Entry 6S8K (X-ray diffraction, 1.52 A resolution); this record covers chains A and B of the 3 polymer chains in the assembly.

Chain A:
Name: Tubulin alpha-1B chain
From: Bos taurus
UniProt: P81947 (TBA1B_BOVIN); residue numbers follow UniProt; this construct covers 1-437
Amino-acid sequence (437 residues; numbered 1 to 437; the number before each row is that of its first residue):
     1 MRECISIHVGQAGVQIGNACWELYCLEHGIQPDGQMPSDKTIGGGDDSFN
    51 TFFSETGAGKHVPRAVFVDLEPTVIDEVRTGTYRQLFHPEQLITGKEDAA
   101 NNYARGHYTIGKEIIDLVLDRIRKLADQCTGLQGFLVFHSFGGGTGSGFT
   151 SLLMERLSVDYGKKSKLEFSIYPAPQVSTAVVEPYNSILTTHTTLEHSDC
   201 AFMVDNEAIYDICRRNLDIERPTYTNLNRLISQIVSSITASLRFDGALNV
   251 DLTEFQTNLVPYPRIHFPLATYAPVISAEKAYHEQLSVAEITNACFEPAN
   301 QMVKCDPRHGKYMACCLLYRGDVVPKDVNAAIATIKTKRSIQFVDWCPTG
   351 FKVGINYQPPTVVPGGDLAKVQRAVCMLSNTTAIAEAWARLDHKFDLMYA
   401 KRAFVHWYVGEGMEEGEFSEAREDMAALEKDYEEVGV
Small-molecule neighbours: GTP (guanosine-5'-triphosphate): Val-9, Gly-10, Gln-11, Ala-12, Gln-15, Ile-16, Asp-69, Asp-98, Ala-99, Ala-100, Asn-101, Ser-140, Gly-142, Gly-143, Gly-144, Thr-145, Gly-146, Ile-171, Pro-173, Val-177, Ser-178, Glu-183, Asn-206, Tyr-224, Leu-227, Asn-228, Ile-231
From the paper describing this entry:
  - binding site for Plinabulin: Thr-179

Chain B:
Name: Tubulin beta-2B chain
From: Bos taurus
UniProt: Q6B856 (TBB2B_BOVIN); the author numbering skips numbers that UniProt does not, so the offset changes along the chain: 1-42 = UniProt 1-42; 45-360 = UniProt 43-358; 369-455 = UniProt 359-445
Amino-acid sequence (445 residues; row label = number of the first residue in the row; note: 10 numbers in that range are skipped by the numbering (no residue carries them; nothing is unmodelled there)):
     1 MREIVHIQAGQCGNQIGAKFWEVISDEHGIDPTGSYHGDSDL
    45 QLERINVYYNEATGNKYVPRAILVDLEPGTMDSVRSGPFGQIFRPDNFVF
    95 GQSGAGNNWAKGHYTEGAELVDSVLDVVRKESESCDCLQGFQLTHSLGGG
   145 TGSGMGTLLISKIREEYPDRIMNTFSVMPSPKVSDTVVEPYNATLSVHQL
   195 VENTDETYCIDNEALYDICFRTLKLTTPTYGDLNHLVSATMSGVTTCLRF
   245 PGQLNADLRKLAVNMVPFPRLHFFMPGFAPLTSRGSQQYRALTVPELTQQ
   295 MFDSKNMMAACDPRHGRYLTVAAIFRGRMSMKEVDEQMLNVQNKNSSYFV
   345 EWIPNNVKTAVCDIPP
   369 RGLKMSATFIGNSTAIQELFKRISEQFTAMFRRKAFLHWYTGEGMDEMEF
   419 TEAESNMNDLVSEYQQYQDATADEQGEFEEEEGEDEA
Disordered / not traced: 279-283, 441-455
Small-molecule neighbours:
  - GDP (guanosine-5'-diphosphate): Gly-10, Gln-11, Cys-12, Gln-15, Ile-16, Asp-69, Ala-99, Asn-101, Ser-140, Gly-142, Gly-143, Gly-144, Thr-145, Gly-146, Val-171, Pro-173, Val-177, Glu-183, Asn-206, Leu-209, Tyr-224, Leu-227, Asn-228
  - Plinabulin (PN6; (3Z,6Z)-3-benzylidene-6-[(5-tert-butyl-1H-imidazol-4-yl)methylidene]piperazine-2,5-dione): Tyr-52, Gln-136, Asn-167, Phe-169, Glu-200, Tyr-202, Val-238, Thr-239, Cys-241, Leu-242, Leu-248, Leu-252, Leu-255, Ala-256, Met-259, Ala-316, Ala-317, Ile-318, Lys-352, Thr-353, Ala-354, Ile-378
UniProt features mapped onto this chain:
  - motif: Met-1 to Ile-4 (MREI motif)
  - binding site (GTP): Gln-11, Glu-71, Ser-140, Gly-144, Thr-145, Gly-146, Asn-206, Asn-228
  - binding site (Mg(2+)): Glu-71
  - modified residue: Ser-40 (Phosphoserine), Thr-57 (Phosphothreonine), Lys-60 (N6-acetyllysine), Ser-174 (Phosphoserine), Thr-287 (Phosphothreonine), Thr-292 (Phosphothreonine), Arg-320 (Omega-N-methylarginine), Glu-448 (5-glutamyl polyglutamate)
  - cross-link (Glycyl lysine isopeptide (Lys-Gly)): Lys-60 (interchain with G-Cter in ubiquitin), Lys-326 (interchain with G-Cter in ubiquitin)
From the paper describing this entry:
  - binding site for Plinabulin: Glu-200, Gly-237, Val-238, Cys-241, Ile-318
  - specificity-determining residues: Cys-241
  - specificity-determining residues: Ile-318 (from molecular simulation)
  - mutagenesis - C241S (0.88 kcal/mol): decreased binding to Plinabulin (from molecular simulation)

Chain A / chain B interface:
Pairs across the interface - 60 pairs, chain A then chain B:
  Gln-11(A) / Asn-249(B)  hydrogen bond
  Glu-71(A) / Asn-249(B)  hydrogen bond
  Thr-73(A) / Asn-249(B)
  Val-74(A) / Asn-249(B)
  Lys-96(A) / Met-1(B)  hydrogen bond (backbone-backbone)
  Lys-96(A) / Asp-130(B)  salt bridge
  Lys-96(A) / Cys-131(B)
  Glu-97(A) / Cys-131(B)
  Glu-97(A) / Arg-164(B)  salt bridge
  Glu-97(A) / Arg-253(B)  salt bridge
  Asp-98(A) / Asp-251(B)
  Asp-98(A) / Lys-254(B)  salt bridge
  Ala-100(A) / Arg-253(B)
  Ala-100(A) / Lys-254(B)
  Ala-100(A) / Val-257(B)
  Asn-101(A) / Lys-254(B)
  Asn-101(A) / Asn-258(B)  hydrogen bond
  Arg-105(A) / Arg-253(B)
  Pro-175(A) / Asn-349(B)
  Pro-175(A) / Lys-352(B)  hydrogen bond (backbone-side chain)
  Ser-178(A) / Lys-352(B)  hydrogen bond (backbone-side chain)
  Thr-179(A) / Leu-248(B)
  Thr-179(A) / Asn-258(B)
  Thr-179(A) / Lys-352(B)
  Ala-180(A) / Asn-258(B)
  Val-181(A) / Asn-258(B)  hydrogen bond (backbone-side chain)
  Val-181(A) / Ile-347(B)  hydrophobic
  Val-181(A) / Pro-348(B)
  Val-181(A) / Asn-349(B)
  Val-182(A) / Asn-258(B)
  Arg-221(A) / Met-325(B)
  Arg-221(A) / Lys-326(B)
  Arg-221(A) / Asp-329(B)  salt bridge
  Lys-394(A) / Pro-348(B)
  Lys-394(A) / Asn-349(B)  hydrogen bond
  Leu-397(A) / Glu-345(B)
  Leu-397(A) / Trp-346(B)
  Leu-397(A) / Pro-348(B)  hydrophobic
  Leu-397(A) / Ala-440(B)  hydrophobic
  Met-398(A) / Trp-346(B)  hydrogen bond (backbone-backbone)
  Met-398(A) / Pro-348(B)
  Lys-401(A) / Phe-262(B)
  Lys-401(A) / Trp-346(B)
  Lys-401(A) / Ala-438(B)
  Lys-401(A) / Thr-439(B)  hydrogen bond (side chain-backbone)
  Ala-403(A) / Pro-261(B)
  Ala-403(A) / Phe-262(B)  hydrophobic
  Phe-404(A) / Val-257(B)
  Phe-404(A) / Asn-258(B)
  Phe-404(A) / Val-260(B)
  Phe-404(A) / Pro-261(B)  hydrogen bond (backbone-backbone)
  Phe-404(A) / Ile-347(B)  hydrophobic
  His-406(A) / Val-260(B)
  His-406(A) / Pro-261(B)  hydrogen bond (side chain-backbone)
  His-406(A) / Phe-262(B)
  His-406(A) / Pro-263(B)
  Trp-407(A) / Arg-253(B)
  Trp-407(A) / Ala-256(B)
  Trp-407(A) / Val-257(B)
  Trp-407(A) / Val-260(B)  hydrogen bond (side chain-backbone)
Other interface residues (no listed pair), chain A (28 interface residues in all): Glu-220, Arg-402, Glu-411
Other interface residues (no listed pair), chain B (34 interface residues in all): Leu-132, Asp-199, Met-259, Thr-314, Asn-350, Thr-353

Overview:
28 residues of chain A face 34 of chain B across their interface, with 13 hydrogen bonds and 5 salt bridges.
Polar contacts include Lys-96(A)/Asp-130(B), Glu-97(A)/Arg-164(B) and Glu-97(A)/Arg-253(B). Bound to chain A:
GTP. The paper reports a binding site for Plinabulin at Thr-179(A) and Glu-200(B) among others; C241S of chain
B reduces binding to Plinabulin.
Here chain A is Tubulin alpha-1B chain and chain B is Tubulin beta-2B chain, both from Bos taurus. Entry 6S8K
(Structure, Thermodynamics, and Kinetics of Plinabulin Binding to two Tubulin Isotypes) was determined by
X-ray diffraction (same publication as 6S8L).
